6KPF - chains B and S of the 5 polymer chains in the assembly; structure by electron microscopy, 2.90 A resolution.

Chain B:
Name: Guanine nucleotide-binding protein G(I)/G(S)/G(T) subunit beta-1
From: Homo sapiens
UniProt: P62873 (GBB1_HUMAN); numbering as in UniProt (aligned over 1-340)
Sequence (340 residues; row label = number of the first residue in the row):
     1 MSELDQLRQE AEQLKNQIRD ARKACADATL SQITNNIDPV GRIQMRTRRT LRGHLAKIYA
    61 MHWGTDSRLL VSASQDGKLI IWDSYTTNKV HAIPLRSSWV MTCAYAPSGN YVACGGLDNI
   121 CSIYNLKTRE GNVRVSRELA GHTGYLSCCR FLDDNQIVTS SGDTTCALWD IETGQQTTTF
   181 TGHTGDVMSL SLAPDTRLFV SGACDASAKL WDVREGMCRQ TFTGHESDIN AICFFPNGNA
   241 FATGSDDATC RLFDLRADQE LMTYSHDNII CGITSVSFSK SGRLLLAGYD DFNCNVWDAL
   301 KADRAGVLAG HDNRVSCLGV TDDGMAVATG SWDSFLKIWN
Not modelled in the structure: 1-2
UniProt features mapped onto this chain:
  - modified residue: Ser2 (N-acetylserine), His266 (Phosphohistidine)

Chain S:
Name: scFv16
From: Homo sapiens
Notes: antibody fragment or engineered binder
Sequence (259 residues; each row starts with the number of its first residue; note: 2 numbers in that range are skipped by the numbering (no residue carries them; nothing is unmodelled there); a row labelled like 121A-121N holds insertion residues (121A, then the next letters in order)):
     1 DVQLVESGGG LVQPGGSRKL SCSASGFAFS SFGMHWVRQA PEKGLEWVAY ISSGSGTIYY
    61 ADTVKGRFTI SRDDPKNTLF LQMTSLRSED TAMYYCVRSI YYYGSSPFDF WGQGTTLTVS
   121 S
121A-121N GGGGSGGGGSGGGG
   124 SDIVMTQATS SVPVTPGESV SISCRSSKSL LHSNGNTYLY WFLQRPGQSP QLLIYRMSNL
   184 ASGVPDRFSG SGSGTAFTLT ISRLEAEDVG VYYCMQHLEY PLTFGAGTKL ELKAAAHHHH
   244 HHHH
Not modelled in the structure: 1, 121A-121N, 236-247
Disulfide bonds: Cys22-Cys96, Cys147-Cys217

Chain B / chain S interface:
Contacting residue pairs - 16 pairs, chain B then chain S:
  Asp66(B) - Tyr103(S)
  Arg68(B) - Tyr103(S)
  Leu69(B) - Tyr103(S)  hydrophobic
  Val90(B) - Tyr102(S)  hydrophobic
  His91(B) - Tyr102(S)
  Arg129(B) - Val2(S)
  Arg129(B) - Arg98(S)
  Arg129(B) - Asp109(S)  salt bridge
  Arg129(B) - Phe110(S)
  Glu130(B) - Gly26(S)
  Glu130(B) - Phe27(S)
  Glu130(B) - Ala28(S)  hydrogen bond (backbone-backbone)
  Glu130(B) - Phe32(S)
  Glu130(B) - Arg98(S)
  Gly131(B) - Ser31(S)
  Gly131(B) - Phe32(S)
Interface residues without a listed pair, chain B (10 interface residues in all): Asp83, Asn132
Interface residues without a listed pair, chain S (13 interface residues in all): Ile100, Ser185

Overview:
10 residues of chain B and 13 residues of chain S are in contact, with 1 hydrogen bond and 1 salt bridge.
Polar pairs include Arg129(B)-Asp109(S) and Glu130(B)-Ala28(S).
Chain B is Guanine nucleotide-binding protein G(I)/G(S)/G(T) subunit beta-1 and chain S is scFv16, both from
Homo sapiens; the structure, Cryo-EM structure of a class A GPCR with G protein complex, was determined by
electron microscopy (same publication as 6KPC).
